Entry 2OIE (X-ray diffraction, 2.20 A resolution); this record covers chains A and C of the 4 polymer chains in the assembly.

== Chain A (and C) ==
Protein: RS21-C6
Organism: Mus musculus
Notes: fragment: core segment, residues 21-126; chain C of this document is another copy of the same molecule, construct and numbering; everything in this record applies to it too
UniProtKB: Q9QY93 (Q9QY93_MOUSE); residues 21-126 here = UniProt positions 21-126
Sequence (111 residues; numbered 16 to 126; the number before each row is that of its first residue):
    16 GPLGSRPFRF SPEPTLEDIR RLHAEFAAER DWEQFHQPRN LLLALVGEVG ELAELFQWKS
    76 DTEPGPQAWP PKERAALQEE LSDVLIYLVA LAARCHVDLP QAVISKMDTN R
Not modelled in the structure: 16-20, 123-126 (chain C: 122-126)
Sequence notes: cloning artifact (16-20)
Curated features (UniProtKB/Swiss-Prot):
  - binding site (substrate): H38, W47 to H51, W73, Y102
  - binding site (Mg(2+)): E63, E66, E95, D98

== Interface between chain A and chain C ==
Pairs across the interface (10):
  R54(A) - R54(C)
  R54(A) - N55(C)  hydrogen bond
  R54(A) - L58(C)
  N55(A) - R54(C)  hydrogen bond
  L57(A) - L58(C)  hydrophobic
  L58(A) - R54(C)
  L58(A) - L57(C)  hydrophobic
  L58(A) - L58(C)  hydrophobic
  V61(A) - V61(C)  hydrophobic
  D76(A) - D76(C)  hydrogen bond (backbone-side chain)
Interface residues without a listed pair, chain A (7 interface residues in all): S75

== In short ==
7 residues of chain A and 6 residues of chain C are in contact; the contacts include 3 hydrogen bonds. Polar
contacts include R54(A)-N55(C) and D76(A)-D76(C). UniProt lists 8 substrate-binding residues and 4
Mg2+-binding residues on chain A.
Both chains are RS21-C6 (Mus musculus). Entry 2OIE (Crystal structure of RS21-C6 core segment RSCUT) was
determined by X-ray diffraction, deposited together with 2OIG.
